8YNI - chains J and K of the 11 polymer chains in the assembly; structure by electron microscopy, 3.66 A resolution.

== Chain J (and K) ==
Name: CASP8 and FADD-like apoptosis regulator subunit p43
From: Homo sapiens
Notes: chain K of this document is another copy of the same molecule, construct and numbering; everything in this record applies to it too
UniProt: O15519 (CFLAR_HUMAN); residues 1-181 here = UniProt positions 1-181
Chain sequence (181 residues; each row starts with the number of its first residue):
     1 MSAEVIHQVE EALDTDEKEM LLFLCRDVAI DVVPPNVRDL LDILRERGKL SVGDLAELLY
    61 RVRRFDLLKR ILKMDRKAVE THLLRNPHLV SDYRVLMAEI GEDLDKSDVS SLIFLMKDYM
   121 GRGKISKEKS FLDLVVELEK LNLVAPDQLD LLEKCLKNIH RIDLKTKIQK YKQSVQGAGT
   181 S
Unresolved in the structure: 122-125, 176-181 (chain K: 176-181)

== Interface between chain J and chain K ==
Contacting residue pairs (16; chain J residue first):
  Glu-11(J) / Asp-31(K)
  Glu-11(J) / Val-32(K)
  Asp-16(J) / Lys-124(K)  salt bridge
  Glu-17(J) / Lys-140(K)  salt bridge
  Arg-63(J) / Tyr-119(K)  hydrogen bond (side chain-backbone)
  Arg-63(J) / Leu-141(K)
  Arg-64(J) / Lys-140(K)
  Phe-65(J) / Lys-140(K)  hydrogen bond (backbone-backbone)
  Phe-65(J) / Leu-141(K)
  Asp-66(J) / Lys-140(K)  hydrogen bond (backbone-backbone)
  Arg-70(J) / Ile-30(K)
  Glu-102(J) / Gly-123(K)  hydrogen bond (backbone-backbone)
  Glu-102(J) / Lys-124(K)
  Asp-103(J) / Arg-122(K)  hydrogen bond (backbone-side chain)
  Asp-103(J) / Gly-123(K)
  Arg-161(J) / Arg-122(K)
Other interface residues (no listed pair), chain J (16 interface residues in all): Ala-12, Asp-14, Lys-69, Leu-104, Asp-105
Other interface residues (no listed pair), chain K (14 interface residues in all): Val-33, Met-120, Gly-121, Glu-139, Asn-142

== Summary ==
The interface between chain J and chain K involves 16 residues on one side and 14 on the other, with 5
hydrogen bonds and 2 salt bridges. Polar pairs include Asp-16(J)/Lys-124(K), Glu-17(J)/Lys-140(K) and
Arg-63(J)/Tyr-119(K).
Chain J and chain K are both CASP8 and FADD-like apoptosis regulator subunit p43 (Homo sapiens); the
structure, Structure of the FADD/Caspase-8/cFLIP death effector domain assembly, was determined by electron
microscopy, deposited together with 8YM4, 8YM5, 8YM6, 8YNK, 8YNL, 8YNM and 8YNN.
